PDB entry 4YLO | X-ray diffraction, 6.00 A resolution (low resolution: residue-level contacts below are approximate; hydrogen-bond / salt-bridge calls are withheld) | chains D and 2 of the 9 polymer chains in the assembly

Chain D:
Name: DNA-directed RNA polymerase subunit beta'
From: Escherichia coli
Notes: EC 2.7.7.6
Reference sequence: A7ZUK2 (RPOC_ECO24); numbering as in UniProt (aligned over 1-1407)
Sequence (1407 residues; numbered 1 to 1407; the number before each row is that of its first residue):
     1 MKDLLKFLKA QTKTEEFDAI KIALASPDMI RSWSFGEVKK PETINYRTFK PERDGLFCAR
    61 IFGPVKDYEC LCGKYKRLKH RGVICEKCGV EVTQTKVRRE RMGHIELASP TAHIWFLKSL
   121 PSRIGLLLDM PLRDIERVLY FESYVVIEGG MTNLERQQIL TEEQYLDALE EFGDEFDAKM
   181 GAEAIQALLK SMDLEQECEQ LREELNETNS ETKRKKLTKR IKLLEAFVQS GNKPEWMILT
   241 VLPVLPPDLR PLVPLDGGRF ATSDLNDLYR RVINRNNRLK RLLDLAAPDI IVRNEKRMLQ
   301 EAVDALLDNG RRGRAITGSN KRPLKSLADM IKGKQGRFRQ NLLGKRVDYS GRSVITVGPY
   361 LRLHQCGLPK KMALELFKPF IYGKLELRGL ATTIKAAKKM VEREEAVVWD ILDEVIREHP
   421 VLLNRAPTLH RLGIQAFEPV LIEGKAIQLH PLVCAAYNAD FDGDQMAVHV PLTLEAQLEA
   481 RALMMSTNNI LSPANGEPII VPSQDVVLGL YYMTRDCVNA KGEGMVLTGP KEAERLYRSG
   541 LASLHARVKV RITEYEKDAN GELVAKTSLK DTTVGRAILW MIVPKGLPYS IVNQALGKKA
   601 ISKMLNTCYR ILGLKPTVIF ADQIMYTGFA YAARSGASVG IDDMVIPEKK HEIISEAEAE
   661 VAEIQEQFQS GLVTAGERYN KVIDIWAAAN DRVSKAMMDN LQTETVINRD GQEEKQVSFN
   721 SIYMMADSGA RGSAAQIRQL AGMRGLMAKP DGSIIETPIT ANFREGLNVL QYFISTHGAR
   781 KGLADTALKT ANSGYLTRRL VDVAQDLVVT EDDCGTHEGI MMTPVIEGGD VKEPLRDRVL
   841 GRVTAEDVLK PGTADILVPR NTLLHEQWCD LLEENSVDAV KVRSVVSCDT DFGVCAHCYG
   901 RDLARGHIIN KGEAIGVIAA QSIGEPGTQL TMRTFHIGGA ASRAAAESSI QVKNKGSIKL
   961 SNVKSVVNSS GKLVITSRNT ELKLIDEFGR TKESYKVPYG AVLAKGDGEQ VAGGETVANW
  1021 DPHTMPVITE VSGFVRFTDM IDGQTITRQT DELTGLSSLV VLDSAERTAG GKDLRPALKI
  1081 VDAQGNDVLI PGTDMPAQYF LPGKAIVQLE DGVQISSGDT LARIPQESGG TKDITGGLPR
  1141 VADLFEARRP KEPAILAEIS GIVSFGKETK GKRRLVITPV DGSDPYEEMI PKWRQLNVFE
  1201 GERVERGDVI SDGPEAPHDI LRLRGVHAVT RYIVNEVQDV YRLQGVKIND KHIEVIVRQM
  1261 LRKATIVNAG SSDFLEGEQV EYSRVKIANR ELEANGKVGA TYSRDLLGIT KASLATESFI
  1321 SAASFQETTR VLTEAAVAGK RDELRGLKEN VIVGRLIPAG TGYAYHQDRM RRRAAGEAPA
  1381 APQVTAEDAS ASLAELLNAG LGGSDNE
Disordered / not traced: 1-14, 1377-1407
Cystine bridges: Cys895-Cys898
Metal / ion sites: Zn2+ site 1: Cys70, Cys72, Cys85, Cys88; Zn2+ site 2 near Arg883 (its only coordinating residue here)

Chain 2:
Molecule: T strand DNA
Sequence (49 nucleotides; each row starts with the number of its first residue):
     3 GCCGCGTCAG ACTCGTAGGA TTATAGCATA CGTGAGGTGG ATGTCAAGT

Chain D / chain 2 interface:
Pairs across the interface (22; chain D residue first):
  Thr48(D) with DA37(2)
  Arg259(D) with DA22(2)
  Arg311(D) with DC10(2)
  Asn320(D) with DA22(2)
  Lys332(D) with DA11(2)
  Lys334(D) with DA13(2); DC14(2)
  Arg346(D) with DC16(2)
  Arg352(D) with DT15(2); DC16(2)
  Ala426(D) with DC14(2); DT15(2)
  Pro427(D) with DA13(2)
  Thr790(D) with DA13(2)
  Ala791(D) with DG12(2)
  Tyr795(D) with DA11(2); DG12(2); DA13(2)
  Gln1326(D) with DC10(2); DA11(2)
  Glu1327(D) with DC10(2); DA11(2)
Also at the interface, not in a pair above, chain D (19 interface residues in all): Gly794, Arg798, Thr1328, Thr1329
Also at the interface, not in a pair above, chain 2 (10 interface residues in all): DT9

In short:
Chain D and chain 2 form an interface of 19 and 10 residues respectively. Cys70(D), Cys72(D), Cys85(D) and
Cys88(D) form the Zn2+ site 1.
Here chain D is DNA-directed RNA polymerase subunit beta' (Escherichia coli) and chain 2 is T strand DNA.
Entry 4YLO (E. coli Transcription Initiation Complex - 16-bp spacer and 4-nt RNA) was determined by X-ray
diffraction (same publication as 4YLN and 4YLP).
